PDB entry 8WO3 | X-ray diffraction, 2.20 A resolution | chain A

Chain A:
Protein: Isoleucine--tRNA ligase
From: Helicobacter pylori
Notes: EC 6.1.1.5
Reference sequence: A0A2J9KLI1 (A0A2J9KLI1_HELPX); numbering as in UniProt (aligned over 1-920)
Amino-acid sequence (921 residues; numbered 0 to 920; the number before each row is that of its first residue; numbering starts at 0):
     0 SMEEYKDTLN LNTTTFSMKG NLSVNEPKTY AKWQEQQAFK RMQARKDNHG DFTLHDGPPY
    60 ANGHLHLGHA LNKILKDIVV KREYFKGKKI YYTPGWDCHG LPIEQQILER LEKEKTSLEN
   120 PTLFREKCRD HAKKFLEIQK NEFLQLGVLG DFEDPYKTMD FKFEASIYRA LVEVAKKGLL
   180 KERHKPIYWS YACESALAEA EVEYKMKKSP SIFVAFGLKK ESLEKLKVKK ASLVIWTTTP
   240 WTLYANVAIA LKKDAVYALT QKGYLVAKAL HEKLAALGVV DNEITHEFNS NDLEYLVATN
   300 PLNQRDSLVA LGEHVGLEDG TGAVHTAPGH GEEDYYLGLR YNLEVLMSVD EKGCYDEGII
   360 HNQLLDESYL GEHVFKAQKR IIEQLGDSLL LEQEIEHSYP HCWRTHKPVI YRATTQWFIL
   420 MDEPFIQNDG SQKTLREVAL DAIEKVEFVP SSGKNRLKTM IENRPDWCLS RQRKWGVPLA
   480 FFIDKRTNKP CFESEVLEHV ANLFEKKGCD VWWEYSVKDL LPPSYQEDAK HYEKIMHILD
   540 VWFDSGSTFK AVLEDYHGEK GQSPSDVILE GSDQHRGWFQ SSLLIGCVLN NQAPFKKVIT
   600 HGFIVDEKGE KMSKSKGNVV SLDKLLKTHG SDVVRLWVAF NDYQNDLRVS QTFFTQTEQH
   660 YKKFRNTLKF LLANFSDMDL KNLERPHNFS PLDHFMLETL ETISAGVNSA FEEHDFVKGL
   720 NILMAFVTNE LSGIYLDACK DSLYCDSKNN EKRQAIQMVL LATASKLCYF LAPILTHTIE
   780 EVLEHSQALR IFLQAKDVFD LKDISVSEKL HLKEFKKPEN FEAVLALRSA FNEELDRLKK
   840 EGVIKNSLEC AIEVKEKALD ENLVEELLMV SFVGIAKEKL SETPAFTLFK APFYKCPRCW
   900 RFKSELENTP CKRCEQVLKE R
Unresolved in the structure: 0-2
Sequence notes: expression tag (0)
Bound ions: Zn2+: C895, C898, C910, C913
Ligand contacts: mupirocin (MRC): G56, P57, P58, Y59, H65, L66, G67, H68, L70, N71, D96, W541, S544, E569, G570, D572, Q573, W577, H600, G601, F602, I603, M611, S612, K613, V618

Overview:
Bound to chain A: mupirocin. C895, C898, C910 and C913 form the Zn2+ site.
Chain A is Isoleucine--tRNA ligase (Helicobacter pylori); the structure, Crystal structure of H. pylori
isoleucyl-tRNA synthetase (HpIleRS) in complex with Mupirocin, was determined by X-ray diffraction together
with 8WNF, 8WNG, 8WNI, 8WNJ and 8WO2 from the same study.
